3RGV - chains C and E of the 5 polymer chains in the assembly; structure by X-ray diffraction, 2.90 A resolution.

Chain C:
Molecule: H-2 class I histocompatibility antigen, K-B alpha chain
Organism: Mus musculus
UniProt: P01901 (HA1B_MOUSE); residues 1-275 here correspond to UniProt positions 22-296 (UniProt number = residue number + 21)
Chain sequence (275 residues; row label = number of the first residue in the row):
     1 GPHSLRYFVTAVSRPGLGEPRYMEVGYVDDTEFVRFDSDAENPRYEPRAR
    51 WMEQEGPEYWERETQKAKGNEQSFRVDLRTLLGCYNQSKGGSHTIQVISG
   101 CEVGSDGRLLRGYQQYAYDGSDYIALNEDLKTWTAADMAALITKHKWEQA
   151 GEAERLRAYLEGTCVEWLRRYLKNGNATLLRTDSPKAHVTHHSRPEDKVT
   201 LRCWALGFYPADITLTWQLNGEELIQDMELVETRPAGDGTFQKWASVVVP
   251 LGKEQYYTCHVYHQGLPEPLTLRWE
Construct notes: engineered mutation Cys84 (Tyr105 in P01901), Ser121 (Cys142 in P01901)
Curated features (UniProtKB/Swiss-Prot):
  - region: Glu275 (Connecting peptide)
  - glycosylation (N-linked (GlcNAc...) asparagine): Asn86, Asn176
Cystine bridges: Cys101-Cys164, Cys203-Cys259

Chain E:
Molecule: peptide
Organism: Mus musculus
Chain sequence (13 residues; numbered 1 to 13; the number before each row is that of its first residue):
     1 WIYVYRPMGCGGS

Chain C / chain E interface:
Residue-residue contacts (56):
  Tyr7(C) with Trp1(E), hydrogen bond (side chain-backbone); Ile2(E), hydrophobic
  Val9(C) with Tyr5(E)
  Glu24(C) with Ile2(E)
  Tyr45(C) with Ile2(E)
  Arg62(C) with Trp1(E)
  Glu63(C) with Trp1(E); Ile2(E), hydrogen bond (side chain-backbone)
  Lys66(C) with Trp1(E); Ile2(E), hydrogen bond (side chain-backbone); Val4(E)
  Asn70(C) with Tyr3(E); Val4(E); Tyr5(E)
  Phe74(C) with Tyr5(E), hydrophobic; Met8(E), hydrophobic
  Asp77(C) with Pro7(E); Met8(E), hydrogen bond (side chain-backbone); Gly9(E)
  Thr80(C) with Cys10(E)
  Leu81(C) with Cys10(E), hydrophobic
  Cys84(C) with Cys10(E), hydrophobic; Gly11(E); Gly12(E); Ser13(E)
  Ile95(C) with Met8(E), hydrophobic
  Val97(C) with Tyr5(E), hydrophobic
  Ser99(C) with Tyr5(E), hydrogen bond
  Gln114(C) with Tyr5(E)
  Tyr116(C) with Tyr5(E); Met8(E), hydrophobic
  Tyr123(C) with Cys10(E)
  Met138(C) with Gly11(E); Ser13(E)
  Ala139(C) with Cys10(E); Gly11(E)
  Ile142(C) with Gly9(E); Cys10(E); Gly11(E)
  Thr143(C) with Met8(E), hydrogen bond (side chain-backbone); Cys10(E)
  Lys146(C) with Gly9(E), hydrogen bond (side chain-backbone)
  Trp147(C) with Arg6(E); Pro7(E), hydrogen bond (side chain-backbone)
  Ala150(C) with Arg6(E)
  Glu152(C) with Tyr3(E), hydrogen bond; Arg6(E), salt bridge
  Arg155(C) with Tyr3(E), hydrogen bond; Val4(E), hydrogen bond (side chain-backbone); Arg6(E)
  Leu156(C) with Tyr3(E)
  Tyr159(C) with Trp1(E), hydrogen bond (side chain-backbone); Tyr3(E), hydrophobic
  Thr163(C) with Trp1(E)
  Trp167(C) with Trp1(E), hydrophobic
  Tyr171(C) with Trp1(E), hydrogen bond (side chain-backbone)
Interface residues without a listed pair, chain C (36 interface residues in all): Leu5, Ser73, Tyr85

In short:
The interface between chain C and chain E involves 36 residues on one side and 13 on the other, with 13
hydrogen bonds and 1 salt bridge. Among the polar pairs are Glu152(C)-Arg6(E), Tyr7(C)-Trp1(E) and
Glu63(C)-Ile2(E).
Here chain C is H-2 class I histocompatibility antigen, K-B alpha chain and chain E is peptide, both from Mus
musculus. Entry 3RGV (A single TCR bound to MHCI and MHC II reveals switchable TCR conformers) was determined
by X-ray diffraction.
